Entry 1XB6 (X-ray diffraction, 1.82 A resolution); this record covers chain A.

Chain A:
Name: Azurin
From: Pseudomonas aeruginosa
UniProtKB: P00282 (AZUR_PSEAE); residues 1-128 here correspond to UniProt positions 21-148 (UniProt number = residue number + 20)
Sequence (128 residues; numbered 1 to 128; the number before each row is that of its first residue):
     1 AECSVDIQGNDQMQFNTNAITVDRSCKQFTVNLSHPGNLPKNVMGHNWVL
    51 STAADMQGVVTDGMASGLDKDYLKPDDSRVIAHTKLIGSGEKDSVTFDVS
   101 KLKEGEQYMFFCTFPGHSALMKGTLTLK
Cystine bridges: Cys3-Cys26
Sequence notes: engineered mutation Arg24 (Lys44 in P00282)
Metal / ion sites: Cu ion: His46, Cys112, His117
Swiss-Prot annotation at these positions:
  - binding site (Cu cation): His46, Cys112, His117, Met121

Summary:
The Cu ion site is built by His46, Cys112 and His117. From UniProt: 4 Cu cation-binding residues.
Chain A is Azurin (Pseudomonas aeruginosa); the structure, The K24R mutant of Pseudomonas Aeruginosa Azurin,
was determined by X-ray diffraction, deposited together with 1XB3 and 1XB8.
